Entry 1N8R (X-ray diffraction, 3.00 A resolution); this record covers chains A and D of the 30 polymer chains in the assembly.

# Chain A
Molecule: 23S ribosomal RNA
Organism: Haloarcula marismortui
Sequence (2922 nucleotides; numbered 2 to 2923; the number before each row is that of its first residue):
     2 UUGGCUACUA UGCCAGCUGG UGGAUUGCUC GGCUCAGGCG CUGAUGAAGG ACGUGCCAAG
    62 CUGCGAUAAG CCAUGGGGAG CCGCACGGAG GCGAAGAACC AUGGAUUUCC GAAUGAGAAU
   122 CUCUCUAACA AUUGCUUCGC GCAAUGAGGA ACCCCGAGAA CUGAAACAUC UCAGUAUCGG
   182 GAGGAACAGA AAACGCAAUG UGAUGUCGUU AGUAACCGCG AGUGAACGCG AUACAGCCCA
   242 AACCGAAGCC CUCACGGGCA AUGUGGUGUC AGGGCUACCU CUCAUCAGCC GACCGUCUCG
   302 ACGAAGUCUC UUGGAACAGA GCGUGAUACA GGGUGACAAC CCCGUACUCG AGACCAGUAC
   362 GACGUGCGGU AGUGCCAGAG UAGCGGGGGU UGGAUAUCCC UCGCGAAUAA CGCAGGCAUC
   422 GACUGCGAAG GCUAAACACA ACCUGAGACC GAUAGUGAAC AAGUAGUGUG AACGAACGCU
   482 GCAAAGUACC CUCAGAAGGG AGGCGAAAUA GAGCAUGAAA UCAGUUGGCG AUCGAGCGAC
   542 AGGGCAUACA AGGUCCCUCG ACGAAUGACC GACGCGCGAG CGUCCAGUAA GACUCACGGG
   602 AAGCCGAUGU UCUGUCGUAC GUUUUGAAAA ACGAGCCAGG GAGUGUGUCU GCAUGGCAAG
   662 UCUAACCGGA GUAUCCGGGG AGGCACAGGG AAACCGACAU GGCCGCAGGG CUUUGCCCGA
   722 GGGCCGCCGU CUUCAAGGGC GGGGAGCCAU GUGGACACGA CCCGAAUCCG GACGAUCUAC
   782 GCAUGGACAA GAUGAAGCGU GCCGAAAGGC ACGUGGAAGU CUGUUAGAGU UGGUGUCCUA
   842 CAAUACCCUC UCGUGAUCUA UGUGUAGGGG UGAAAGGCCC AUCGAGUCCG GCAACAGCUG
   902 GUUCCAAUCG AAACAUGUCG AAGCAUGACC UCCGCCGAGG UAGUCUGUGA GGUAGAGCGA
   962 CCGAUUGGUG UGUCCGCCUC CGAGAGGAGU CGGCACACCU GUCAAACUCC AAACUUACAG
  1022 ACGCCGUUUG ACGCGGGGAU UCCGGUGCGC GGGGUAAGCC UGUGUACCAG GAGGGGAACA
  1082 ACCCAGAGAU AGGUUAAGGU CCCCAAGUGU GGAUUAAGUG UAAUCCUCUG AAGGUGGUCU
  1142 CGAGCCCUAG ACAGCCGGGA GGUGAGCUUA GAAGCAGCUA CCCUCUAAGA AAAGCGUAAC
  1202 AGCUUACCGG CCGAGGUUUG AGGCGCCCAA AAUGAUCGGG ACUCAAAUCC ACCACCGAGA
  1262 CCUGUCCGUA CCACUCAUAC UGGUAAUCGA GUAGAUUGGC GCUCUAAUUG GAUGGAAGUA
  1322 GGGGUGAAAA CUCCUAUGGA CCGAUUAGUG ACGAAAAUCC UGGCCAUAGU AGCAGCGAUA
  1382 GUCGGGUGAG AACCCCGACG GCCUAAUGGA UAAGGGUUCC UCAGCACUGC UGAUCAGCUG
  1442 AGGGUUAGCC GGUCCUAAGU CAUACCGCAA CUCGACUAUG ACGAAAUGGG AAACGGGUUA
  1502 AUAUUCCCGU GCCACUAUGC AGUGAAAGUU GACGCCCUGG GGUCGAUCAC GCUGGGCAUU
  1562 CGCCCAGUCG AACCGUCCAA CUCCGUGGAA GCCGUAAUGG CAGGAAGCGG ACGAACGGCG
  1622 GCAUAGGGAA ACGUGAUUCA ACCUGGGGCC CAUGAAAAGA CGAGCAUAGU GUCCGUACCG
  1682 AGAACCGACA CAGGUGUCCA UGGCGGCGAA AGCCAAGGCC UGUCGGGAGC AACCAACGUU
  1742 AGGGAAUUCG GCAAGUUAGU CCCGUACCUU CGGAAGAAGG GAUGCCUGCU CCGGAACGGA
  1802 GCAGGUCGCA GUGACUCGGA AGCUCGGACU GUCUAGUAAC AACAUAGGUG ACCGCAAAUC
  1862 CGCAAGGACU CGUACGGUCA CUGAAUCCUG CCCAGUGCAG GUAUCUGAAC ACCUCGUACA
  1922 AGAGGACGAA GGACCUGUCA ACGGCGGGGG UAACUAUGAC CCUCUUAAGG UAGCGUAGUA
  1982 CCUUGCCGCA UCAGUAGCGG CUUGCAUGAA UGGAUUAACC AGAGCUUCAC UGUCCCAACG
  2042 UUGGGCCCGG UGAACUGUAC AUUCCAGUGC GGAGUCUGGA GACACCCAGG GGGAAGCGAA
  2102 GACCCUAUGG AGCUUUACUG CAGGCUGUCG CUGAGACGUG GUCGCCGAUG UGCAGCAUAG
  2162 GUAGGAGACA CUACACAGGU ACCCGCGCUA GCGGGCCACC GAGUCAACAG UGAAAUACUA
  2222 CCCGUCGGUG ACUGCGACUC UCACUCCGGG AGGAGGACAC CGAUAGCCGG GCAGUUUGAC
  2282 UGGGGCGGUA CGCGCUCGAA AAGAUAUCGA GCGCGCCCUA UGGCUAUCUC AGCCGGGACA
  2342 GAGACCCGGC GAAGAGUGCA AGAGCAAAAG AUAGCUUGAC AGUGUUCUUC CCAACGAGGA
  2402 ACGCUGACGC GAAAGCGUGG UCUAGCGAAC CAAUUAGCCU GCUUGAUGCG GGCAAUUGAU
  2462 GACAGAAAAG CUACCCUAGG GAUAACAGAG UCGUCACUCG CAAGAGCACA UAUCGACCGA
  2522 GUGGCUUGCU ACCUCGAUGU CGGUUCCCUC CAUCCUGCCC GUGCAGAAGC GGGCAAGGGU
  2582 GAGGUUGUUC GCCUAUUAAA GGAGGUCGUG AGCUGGGUUU AGACCGUCGU GAGACAGGUC
  2642 GGCUGCUAUC UACUGGGUGU GUAAUGGUGU CUGACAAGAA CGACCGUAUA GUACGAGAGG
  2702 AACUACGGUU GGUGGCCACU GGUGUACCGG UUGUUCGAGA GAGCACGUGC CGGGUAGCCA
  2762 CGCCACACGG GGUAAGAGCU GAACGCAUCU AAGCUCGAAA CCCACUUGGA AAAGAGACAC
  2822 CGCCGAGGUC CCGCGUACAA GACGCGGUCG AUAGACUCGG GGUGUGCGCG UCGAGGUAAC
  2882 GAGACGUUAA GCCCACGAGC ACUAACAGAC CAAAGCCAUC AU
Unresolved in the structure: 2-9, 126-127, 715, 971-998, 1560, 1952-1963, 2137-2236, 2339-2343, 2665-2666, 2915-2923
Ion coordination: Mg2+ site 1 near G28 (its only coordinating residue here); Na+ site 1: C40, G41; Na+ site 2: G56, A59, G61; Na+ site 3 near U108 (its only coordinating residue here); Mg2+ site 2 near U115 (its only coordinating residue here); Na+ site 4: C141, G142; Na+ site 5 near U146 (its only coordinating residue here); Mg2+ site 3: C162, U2276; K+: C162, U163, U172; Mg2+ site 4: A165, A167, C168; Na+ site 6: A165, A166, A167; Mg2+ site 5: A166, G219; 62 more Na+ sites not listed; 97 more Mg2+ sites not listed
Small-molecule neighbours: virginiamycin m1 (VIR): G2102, A2103, C2104, A2474, A2486, C2487, A2538, U2539, G2540, U2620

# Chain D
Molecule: 50S ribosomal protein L3P
Organism: Haloarcula marismortui
Notes: engineered mutation(s): R310P, 311F insertion
UniProt: P20279 (RL3_HALMA); aligned to UniProt positions 1-337 over residues 1-337 (the alignment contains insertions or deletions, so no single offset holds)
Sequence (337 residues; each row starts with the number of its first residue):
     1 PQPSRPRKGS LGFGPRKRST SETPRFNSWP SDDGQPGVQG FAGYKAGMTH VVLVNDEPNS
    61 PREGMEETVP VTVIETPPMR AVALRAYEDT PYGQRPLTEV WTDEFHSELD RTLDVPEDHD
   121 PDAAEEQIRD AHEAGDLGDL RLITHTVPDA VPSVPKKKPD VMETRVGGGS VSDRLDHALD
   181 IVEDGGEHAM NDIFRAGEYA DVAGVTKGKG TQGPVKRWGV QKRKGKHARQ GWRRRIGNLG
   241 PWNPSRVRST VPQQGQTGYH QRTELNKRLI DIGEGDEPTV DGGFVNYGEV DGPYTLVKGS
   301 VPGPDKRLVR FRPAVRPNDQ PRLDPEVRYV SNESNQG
Differences from the reference sequence: conflict Arg310 (Phe311 in P20279)
Ion coordination: Na+: Arg229 (shared with G836(A), A1736(A) of chain A); Mg2+ site 1: Gln230 (shared with G836(A), U2615(A) of chain A); Mg2+ site 2: Asn335 (shared with A2757(A) of chain A)

# Interface between chain A and chain D
Pairs across the interface (337; chain A residue first):
  U835(A) - Lys226(D)  phosphate contact
  U835(A) - Arg229(D)  salt bridge to the phosphate
  U835(A) - Gln230(D)  hydrogen bond to the phosphate
  G836(A) - Arg229(D)  phosphate contact
  G836(A) - Gln230(D)  phosphate contact
  U837(A) - Gln230(D)  phosphate contact
  U1234(A) - Asn243(D)  base contact
  U1234(A) - Pro244(D)  base contact
  U1234(A) - Arg246(D)  hydrogen bond to the base
  U1234(A) - Arg248(D)  sugar contact
  A1732(A) - Thr211(D)  hydrogen bond to the sugar
  A1732(A) - Gln212(D)  sugar contact
  A1733(A) - Thr211(D)  sugar contact
  A1733(A) - Gln212(D)  sugar contact
  A1733(A) - Gly213(D)  hydrogen bond to the phosphate
  A1733(A) - Gln254(D)  sugar contact
  C1734(A) - Gly213(D)  phosphate contact
  C1734(A) - Arg234(D)  salt bridge to the phosphate
  C1734(A) - Arg235(D)  hydrogen bond to the sugar
  C1735(A) - Gly231(D)  sugar contact
  C1735(A) - Trp232(D)  phosphate contact
  C1735(A) - Arg233(D)  hydrogen bond to the phosphate
  C1735(A) - Arg234(D)  hydrogen bond to the phosphate
  C1735(A) - Arg235(D)  salt bridge to the phosphate
  A1736(A) - Gly231(D)  phosphate contact
  A1736(A) - Arg233(D)  salt bridge to the phosphate
  G1751(A) - Lys226(D)  hydrogen bond to the base
  C1753(A) - Lys226(D)  sugar contact
  C1753(A) - Arg229(D)  hydrogen bond to the base
  A1754(A) - Arg229(D)  sugar contact
  U2034(A) - Gly225(D)  hydrogen bond to the phosphate
  C2035(A) - Lys224(D)  phosphate contact
  C2035(A) - Gly225(D)  hydrogen bond to the phosphate
  C2036(A) - Lys224(D)  salt bridge to the phosphate
  C2037(A) - Lys224(D)  hydrogen bond to the phosphate
  A2038(A) - Gln221(D)  phosphate contact
  A2038(A) - Lys222(D)  hydrogen bond to the phosphate
  A2038(A) - Lys224(D)  salt bridge to the phosphate
  A2039(A) - Lys222(D)  phosphate contact
  A2039(A) - Arg234(D)  salt bridge to the phosphate
  C2065(A) - Ser245(D)  phosphate contact
  C2065(A) - Arg246(D)  hydrogen bond to the phosphate
  C2066(A) - Pro244(D)  phosphate contact
  C2066(A) - Arg246(D)  salt bridge to the phosphate
  G2090(A) - Gln253(D)  hydrogen bond to the base
  G2090(A) - Gln254(D)  hydrogen bond to the sugar
  G2091(A) - Arg235(D)  salt bridge to the phosphate
  G2091(A) - Leu239(D)  base contact
  G2091(A) - Gln253(D)  hydrogen bond to the base
  G2092(A) - Trp232(D)  hydrogen bond to the phosphate
  G2092(A) - Arg235(D)  salt bridge to the phosphate
  G2092(A) - Leu239(D)  phosphate contact
  G2093(A) - Asn238(D)  phosphate contact
  G2093(A) - Leu239(D)  hydrogen bond to the phosphate
  G2093(A) - Gly240(D)  sugar contact
  G2093(A) - Pro241(D)  hydrogen bond to the sugar
  G2093(A) - Trp242(D)  sugar contact
  G2093(A) - Pro244(D)  sugar contact
  G2093(A) - Ser245(D)  hydrogen bond to the base
  G2093(A) - Arg246(D)  base contact
  G2093(A) - Val247(D)  base contact
  G2094(A) - Trp242(D)  sugar contact
  G2094(A) - Ser245(D)  sugar contact
  A2096(A) - Trp242(D)  sugar contact
  U2539(A) - Trp242(D)  base contact
  G2544(A) - Pro1(D)  phosphate contact
  G2544(A) - His227(D)  base contact
  U2545(A) - Gln2(D)  hydrogen bond to the phosphate
  U2546(A) - Gln2(D)  hydrogen bond to the base
  U2546(A) - Gln221(D)  sugar contact
  U2546(A) - Ile236(D)  sugar contact
  U2546(A) - Gly237(D)  hydrogen bond to the sugar
  U2546(A) - Asn238(D)  base contact
  C2547(A) - Gln2(D)  hydrogen bond to the base
  C2547(A) - Arg5(D)  salt bridge to the phosphate
  C2547(A) - Lys8(D)  phosphate contact
  C2547(A) - Val220(D)  phosphate contact
  C2547(A) - Gln221(D)  hydrogen bond to the phosphate
  C2547(A) - Ile236(D)  sugar contact
  C2547(A) - Asn238(D)  hydrogen bond to the base
  C2547(A) - Pro252(D)  phosphate contact
  C2548(A) - Arg5(D)  salt bridge to the phosphate
  C2548(A) - Arg7(D)  phosphate contact
  C2548(A) - Lys8(D)  hydrogen bond to the phosphate
  C2548(A) - Pro241(D)  base contact
  C2548(A) - Arg248(D)  sugar contact
  C2548(A) - Thr250(D)  hydrogen bond to the sugar
  C2548(A) - Val251(D)  sugar contact
  C2548(A) - Pro252(D)  sugar contact
  C2549(A) - Arg7(D)  salt bridge to the phosphate
  C2549(A) - Arg248(D)  hydrogen bond to the sugar
  C2549(A) - Thr250(D)  sugar contact
  G2580(A) - Pro6(D)  phosphate contact
  U2581(A) - Ser4(D)  base contact
  U2581(A) - Arg5(D)  phosphate contact
  U2581(A) - Pro6(D)  phosphate contact
  G2582(A) - Pro3(D)  phosphate contact
  G2582(A) - Ser4(D)  hydrogen bond to the phosphate
  A2583(A) - Pro3(D)  phosphate contact
  C2591(A) - Pro1(D)  phosphate contact
  G2606(A) - Pro241(D)  base contact
  G2606(A) - Asn243(D)  hydrogen bond to the sugar
  U2607(A) - Trp242(D)  stacking on the base
  U2607(A) - Asn243(D)  hydrogen bond to the phosphate
  G2609(A) - Asn238(D)  base contact
  G2609(A) - Gly240(D)  base contact
  G2609(A) - Pro241(D)  sugar contact
  G2609(A) - Trp242(D)  hydrogen bond to the sugar
  U2610(A) - Asn238(D)  base contact
  U2610(A) - Trp242(D)  phosphate contact
  G2613(A) - Arg223(D)  hydrogen bond to the sugar
  G2613(A) - Trp232(D)  sugar contact
  G2613(A) - Gly237(D)  base contact
  C2614(A) - Arg223(D)  hydrogen bond to the sugar
  C2614(A) - His227(D)  hydrogen bond to the sugar
  C2614(A) - Gln230(D)  phosphate contact
  C2614(A) - Trp232(D)  sugar contact
  U2615(A) - Lys226(D)  phosphate contact
  U2615(A) - His227(D)  hydrogen bond to the sugar
  U2615(A) - Gln230(D)  phosphate contact
  G2616(A) - Lys226(D)  salt bridge to the phosphate
  A2653(A) - Arg246(D)  sugar contact
  A2653(A) - Val247(D)  hydrogen bond to the sugar
  C2654(A) - Val247(D)  sugar contact
  C2654(A) - Arg248(D)  hydrogen bond to the sugar
  C2654(A) - Ser249(D)  phosphate contact
  C2654(A) - Gln253(D)  hydrogen bond to the base
  U2655(A) - Arg217(D)  hydrogen bond to the sugar
  U2655(A) - Ser249(D)  phosphate contact
  U2655(A) - Gln253(D)  hydrogen bond to the sugar
  U2655(A) - Gln254(D)  hydrogen bond to the sugar
  G2656(A) - Pro15(D)  phosphate contact
  G2656(A) - Arg16(D)  hydrogen bond to the phosphate
  G2656(A) - Lys17(D)  phosphate contact
  G2656(A) - Arg217(D)  hydrogen bond to the phosphate
  G2656(A) - Gly255(D)  sugar contact
  G2656(A) - Gln256(D)  hydrogen bond to the sugar
  G2657(A) - Lys17(D)  phosphate contact
  G2657(A) - Arg18(D)  hydrogen bond to the phosphate
  G2657(A) - Gln256(D)  sugar contact
  G2658(A) - Arg18(D)  salt bridge to the phosphate
  G2668(A) - Asp114(D)  hydrogen bond to the base
  U2669(A) - Thr112(D)  hydrogen bond to the sugar
  U2669(A) - Leu113(D)  sugar contact
  U2669(A) - Asp114(D)  sugar contact
  G2670(A) - Arg85(D)  base contact
  G2670(A) - Thr112(D)  sugar contact
  G2670(A) - Leu113(D)  sugar contact
  U2671(A) - Arg25(D)  salt bridge to the phosphate
  U2671(A) - Arg85(D)  hydrogen bond to the base
  U2671(A) - Ile143(D)  sugar contact
  U2671(A) - Val161(D)  phosphate contact
  U2671(A) - Glu163(D)  hydrogen bond to the sugar
  C2672(A) - Arg25(D)  salt bridge to the phosphate
  C2672(A) - Arg85(D)  sugar contact
  C2672(A) - Tyr87(D)  hydrogen bond to the sugar
  C2672(A) - Pro96(D)  sugar contact
  C2672(A) - Arg141(D)  hydrogen bond to the phosphate
  C2672(A) - Met162(D)  phosphate contact
  C2672(A) - Glu163(D)  hydrogen bond to the phosphate
  U2673(A) - Tyr87(D)  sugar contact
  U2673(A) - Gln94(D)  hydrogen bond to the sugar
  U2673(A) - Arg141(D)  salt bridge to the phosphate
  G2674(A) - Tyr92(D)  sugar contact
  G2674(A) - Gly93(D)  phosphate contact
  G2674(A) - Gln94(D)  hydrogen bond to the phosphate
  A2678(A) - Leu11(D)  hydrogen bond to the sugar
  A2678(A) - Gly12(D)  base contact
  G2679(A) - Leu11(D)  sugar contact
  G2679(A) - Gly12(D)  sugar contact
  A2680(A) - Pro6(D)  base contact
  A2681(A) - Ser10(D)  hydrogen bond to the base
  C2682(A) - Arg316(D)  salt bridge to the phosphate
  C2707(A) - Asn59(D)  phosphate contact
  G2708(A) - Glu57(D)  phosphate contact
  G2708(A) - Asn59(D)  sugar contact
  G2713(A) - Pro6(D)  sugar contact
  U2714(A) - Arg7(D)  phosphate contact
  U2714(A) - Gly9(D)  hydrogen bond to the phosphate
  U2714(A) - Ser10(D)  hydrogen bond to the phosphate
  U2714(A) - Phe13(D)  sugar contact
  G2715(A) - Gly9(D)  phosphate contact
  G2715(A) - Ser10(D)  hydrogen bond to the phosphate
  G2715(A) - Phe13(D)  sugar contact
  G2715(A) - Arg16(D)  salt bridge to the phosphate
  G2715(A) - Arg262(D)  hydrogen bond to the sugar
  G2715(A) - Glu264(D)  hydrogen bond to the base
  G2716(A) - Thr206(D)  sugar contact
  G2716(A) - Arg262(D)  salt bridge to the phosphate
  G2716(A) - Glu264(D)  sugar contact
  G2716(A) - Ser300(D)  hydrogen bond to the base
  G2716(A) - Pro302(D)  sugar contact
  C2717(A) - Lys45(D)  hydrogen bond to the phosphate
  C2717(A) - Met48(D)  sugar contact
  C2717(A) - Thr206(D)  phosphate contact
  C2717(A) - Lys207(D)  hydrogen bond to the phosphate
  C2717(A) - Ser300(D)  sugar contact
  C2717(A) - Val301(D)  sugar contact
  C2717(A) - Pro302(D)  sugar contact
  C2717(A) - Gly303(D)  hydrogen bond to the phosphate
  C2718(A) - Lys45(D)  salt bridge to the phosphate
  C2718(A) - Met48(D)  sugar contact
  C2718(A) - Lys207(D)  salt bridge to the phosphate
  A2719(A) - Met48(D)  sugar contact
  A2719(A) - Thr49(D)  hydrogen bond to the sugar
  A2719(A) - His50(D)  hydrogen bond to the sugar
  A2719(A) - Pro70(D)  base contact
  A2719(A) - Asn335(D)  sugar contact
  U2756(A) - Gln336(D)  phosphate contact
  U2756(A) - Gly337(D)  hydrogen bond to the phosphate
  A2757(A) - Val285(D)  phosphate contact
  A2757(A) - Asn286(D)  sugar contact
  A2757(A) - Asn335(D)  phosphate contact
  A2757(A) - Gln336(D)  phosphate contact
  A2757(A) - Gly337(D)  hydrogen bond to the phosphate
  G2758(A) - Val285(D)  phosphate contact
  G2758(A) - Asn286(D)  sugar contact
  C2759(A) - Lys207(D)  salt bridge to the phosphate
  C2760(A) - Lys209(D)  salt bridge to the phosphate
  C2760(A) - Lys216(D)  salt bridge to the phosphate
  C2764(A) - Pro70(D)  sugar contact
  C2765(A) - Glu264(D)  base contact
  C2765(A) - Lys267(D)  hydrogen bond to the sugar
  C2765(A) - Lys298(D)  sugar contact
  C2765(A) - Gly299(D)  sugar contact
  C2765(A) - Ser300(D)  base contact
  A2766(A) - Leu265(D)  hydrogen bond to the sugar
  A2766(A) - Asn266(D)  sugar contact
  A2766(A) - Lys267(D)  sugar contact
  A2766(A) - Lys298(D)  salt bridge to the phosphate
  C2767(A) - Asn266(D)  hydrogen bond to the phosphate
  C2767(A) - Arg316(D)  hydrogen bond to the phosphate
  C2767(A) - Asn318(D)  hydrogen bond to the phosphate
  A2768(A) - Arg316(D)  hydrogen bond to the phosphate
  A2768(A) - Asn318(D)  hydrogen bond to the phosphate
  C2806(A) - Ser28(D)  hydrogen bond to the phosphate
  C2806(A) - Leu265(D)  sugar contact
  C2806(A) - Arg316(D)  sugar contact
  U2807(A) - Gly12(D)  base contact
  U2807(A) - Phe13(D)  sugar contact
  U2807(A) - Asn27(D)  hydrogen bond to the phosphate
  U2807(A) - Ser28(D)  hydrogen bond to the phosphate
  U2807(A) - Thr263(D)  hydrogen bond to the phosphate
  U2807(A) - Arg312(D)  salt bridge to the phosphate
  U2808(A) - Gly12(D)  sugar contact
  U2808(A) - Phe13(D)  sugar contact
  U2808(A) - Gly14(D)  hydrogen bond to the sugar
  U2808(A) - Asn27(D)  hydrogen bond to the phosphate
  U2808(A) - Gln261(D)  hydrogen bond to the phosphate
  U2808(A) - Arg262(D)  phosphate contact
  U2808(A) - Thr263(D)  hydrogen bond to the phosphate
  G2809(A) - Gly14(D)  sugar contact
  G2809(A) - Pro15(D)  sugar contact
  G2809(A) - Lys17(D)  phosphate contact
  G2809(A) - Gln261(D)  phosphate contact
  G2810(A) - Lys17(D)  salt bridge to the phosphate
  G2810(A) - Thr20(D)  hydrogen bond to the phosphate
  G2815(A) - Tyr92(D)  hydrogen bond to the base
  G2817(A) - Arg95(D)  hydrogen bond to the sugar
  A2818(A) - Arg95(D)  sugar contact
  A2818(A) - Pro96(D)  hydrogen bond to the sugar
  C2819(A) - Arg85(D)  hydrogen bond to the base
  C2819(A) - Pro96(D)  sugar contact
  C2819(A) - Leu97(D)  phosphate contact
  C2819(A) - Thr98(D)  phosphate contact
  C2819(A) - Glu99(D)  hydrogen bond to the sugar
  A2820(A) - Leu97(D)  phosphate contact
  A2820(A) - Thr98(D)  phosphate contact
  A2820(A) - Glu99(D)  sugar contact
  A2820(A) - Trp101(D)  hydrogen bond to the sugar
  A2820(A) - His119(D)  phosphate contact
  C2821(A) - Asp114(D)  hydrogen bond to the sugar
  C2821(A) - Val115(D)  sugar contact
  C2821(A) - Pro116(D)  phosphate contact
  C2821(A) - Glu117(D)  phosphate contact
  C2821(A) - His119(D)  salt bridge to the phosphate
  C2822(A) - Asp114(D)  sugar contact
  C2822(A) - Val115(D)  sugar contact
  C2822(A) - Glu117(D)  hydrogen bond to the phosphate
  C2822(A) - Asp118(D)  hydrogen bond to the phosphate
  G2823(A) - Glu117(D)  phosphate contact
  A2827(A) - Asp114(D)  phosphate contact
  G2828(A) - Asp114(D)  phosphate contact
  U2837(A) - Glu22(D)  base contact
  U2837(A) - Val154(D)  base contact
  U2837(A) - Pro155(D)  base contact
  U2837(A) - Lys156(D)  base contact
  U2837(A) - Pro304(D)  sugar contact
  U2837(A) - Asp305(D)  sugar contact
  U2837(A) - Lys306(D)  salt bridge to the phosphate
  U2837(A) - Arg307(D)  hydrogen bond to the base
  A2838(A) - Lys207(D)  phosphate contact
  A2838(A) - Gly208(D)  hydrogen bond to the phosphate
  A2838(A) - Tyr259(D)  sugar contact
  A2838(A) - Arg307(D)  salt bridge to the phosphate
  C2839(A) - Arg18(D)  sugar contact
  C2839(A) - Gly208(D)  phosphate contact
  C2839(A) - Lys209(D)  hydrogen bond to the phosphate
  C2839(A) - Gly210(D)  hydrogen bond to the phosphate
  C2839(A) - Gln256(D)  hydrogen bond to the phosphate
  A2840(A) - Gly210(D)  phosphate contact
  A2840(A) - Thr211(D)  hydrogen bond to the phosphate
  G2842(A) - Arg18(D)  hydrogen bond to the base
  A2843(A) - Arg18(D)  hydrogen bond to the base
  C2844(A) - Tyr259(D)  sugar contact
  C2846(A) - Pro155(D)  sugar contact
  C2846(A) - Lys156(D)  phosphate contact
  C2846(A) - Lys158(D)  phosphate contact
  G2847(A) - Arg111(D)  salt bridge to the phosphate
  G2847(A) - Pro155(D)  sugar contact
  G2847(A) - Lys156(D)  phosphate contact
  G2847(A) - Lys157(D)  hydrogen bond to the phosphate
  G2847(A) - Lys158(D)  hydrogen bond to the phosphate
  G2848(A) - Arg111(D)  salt bridge to the phosphate
  G2848(A) - Lys157(D)  salt bridge to the phosphate
  G2851(A) - Lys157(D)  hydrogen bond to the phosphate
  A2852(A) - Lys157(D)  salt bridge to the phosphate
  U2853(A) - Pro155(D)  phosphate contact
  G2860(A) - Gly282(D)  hydrogen bond to the base
  G2860(A) - Gln336(D)  base contact
  G2861(A) - Asp281(D)  hydrogen bond to the sugar
  G2861(A) - Gly282(D)  sugar contact
  G2861(A) - Ser334(D)  hydrogen bond to the sugar
  G2861(A) - Gln336(D)  hydrogen bond to the base
  G2862(A) - Ser334(D)  hydrogen bond to the phosphate
  G2862(A) - Gln336(D)  sugar contact
  G2862(A) - Gly337(D)  phosphate contact
  C2897(A) - Val285(D)  sugar contact
  C2897(A) - Asn286(D)  hydrogen bond to the sugar
  C2897(A) - Gln336(D)  hydrogen bond to the base
  G2898(A) - Gly282(D)  sugar contact
  G2898(A) - Phe284(D)  sugar contact
  G2898(A) - Asn286(D)  phosphate contact
  G2898(A) - Tyr287(D)  sugar contact
  G2898(A) - Gly288(D)  phosphate contact
  G2898(A) - Glu289(D)  sugar contact
  A2899(A) - Glu289(D)  sugar contact
Also at the interface, not in a pair above, chain A (126 interface residues in all): G834, C1750, A2089, A2095, U2590, G2712, C2720, G2845, G2863
Also at the interface, not in a pair above, chain D (145 interface residues in all): Val215, His260, Gly283, Arg310, Val315, Glu333

# Overview
The interface between chain A and chain D involves 126 residues on one side and 145 on the other; the contacts
include 115 hydrogen bonds, 36 salt bridges and 1 aromatic stacking contact. Polar pairs include
U1234(A)-Arg246(D), G1751(A)-Lys226(D) and C1753(A)-Arg229(D).
Chain A is 23S ribosomal RNA and chain D is 50S ribosomal protein L3P, both from Haloarcula marismortui; the
structure, Structure of large ribosomal subunit in complex with virginiamycin M, was determined by X-ray
diffraction together with 1K73, 1KC8 and 1NJI from the same study.
